8XX5 - chains B and H of the 9 polymer chains in the assembly; structure by electron microscopy, 2.40 A resolution.

[Chain B]
Protein: DNA-directed RNA polymerase subunit beta
From: African swine fever virus
Notes: EC 2.7.7.6
UniProtKB: A0A2X0RU95 (A0A2X0RU95_ASF); numbering as in UniProt (aligned over 8-1242)
Sequence (1235 residues; each row starts with the number of its first residue):
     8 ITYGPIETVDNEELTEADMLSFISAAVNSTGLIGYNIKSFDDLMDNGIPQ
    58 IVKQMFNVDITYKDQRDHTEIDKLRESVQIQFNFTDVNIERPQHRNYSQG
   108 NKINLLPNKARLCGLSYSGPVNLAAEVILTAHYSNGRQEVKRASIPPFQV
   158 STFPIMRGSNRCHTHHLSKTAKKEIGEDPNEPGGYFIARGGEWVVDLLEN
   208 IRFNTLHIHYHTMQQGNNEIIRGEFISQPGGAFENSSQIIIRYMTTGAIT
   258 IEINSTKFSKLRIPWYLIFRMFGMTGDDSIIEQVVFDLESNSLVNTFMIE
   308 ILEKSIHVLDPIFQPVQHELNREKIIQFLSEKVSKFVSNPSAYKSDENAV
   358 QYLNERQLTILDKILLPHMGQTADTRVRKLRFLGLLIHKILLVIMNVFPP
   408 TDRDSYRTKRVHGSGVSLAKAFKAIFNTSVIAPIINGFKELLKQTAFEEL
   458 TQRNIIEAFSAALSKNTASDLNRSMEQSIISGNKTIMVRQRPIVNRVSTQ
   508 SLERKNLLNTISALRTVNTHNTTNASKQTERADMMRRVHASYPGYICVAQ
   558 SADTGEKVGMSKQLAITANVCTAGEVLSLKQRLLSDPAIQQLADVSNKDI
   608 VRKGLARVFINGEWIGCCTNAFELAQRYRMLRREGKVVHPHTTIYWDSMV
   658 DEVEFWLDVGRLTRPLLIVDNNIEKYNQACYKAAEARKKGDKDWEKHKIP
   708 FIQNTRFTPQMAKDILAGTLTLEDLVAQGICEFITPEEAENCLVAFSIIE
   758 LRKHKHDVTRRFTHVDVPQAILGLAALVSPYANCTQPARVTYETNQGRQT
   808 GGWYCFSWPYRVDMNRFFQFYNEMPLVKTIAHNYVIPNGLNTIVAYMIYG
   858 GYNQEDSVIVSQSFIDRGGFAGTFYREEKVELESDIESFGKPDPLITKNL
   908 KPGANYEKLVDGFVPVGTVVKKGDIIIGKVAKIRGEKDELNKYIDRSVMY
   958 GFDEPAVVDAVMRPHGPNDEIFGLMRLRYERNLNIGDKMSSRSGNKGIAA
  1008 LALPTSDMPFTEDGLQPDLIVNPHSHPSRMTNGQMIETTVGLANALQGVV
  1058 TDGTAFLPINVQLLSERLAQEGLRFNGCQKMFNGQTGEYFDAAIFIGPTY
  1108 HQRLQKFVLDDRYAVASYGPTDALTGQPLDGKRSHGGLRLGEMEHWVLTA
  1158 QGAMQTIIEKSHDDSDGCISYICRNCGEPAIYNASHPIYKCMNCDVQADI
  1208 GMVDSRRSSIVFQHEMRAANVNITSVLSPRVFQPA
Not modelled in the structure: 220-224, 940-947
Metal / ion sites: Zn2+: C1180, C1183, C1198, C1201

[Chain H]
Protein: DNA-directed RNA polymerase RPB10 homolog
From: African swine fever virus
UniProtKB: A0A0C5BCR6 (A0A0C5BCR6_ASF); numbering as in UniProt (aligned over 1-80)
Sequence (80 residues; each row starts with the number of its first residue):
     1 MLIPVVCFTCGFPIGTYAAIFDKARTEYIKTKMGGTLPQNIPLDASLQIE
    51 LKDLITALGIPMRVCCRTHLITTLDYRKYY
Metal / ion sites: Zn2+: C7, C10, C65, C66

[Interface between chain B and chain H]
Contacting residue pairs - 86 pairs, chain B then chain H:
  A24(B) with A45(H), hydrophobic
  D25(B) with A45(H)
  L27(B) with L43(H)
  S31(B) with L43(H)
  K180(B) with Y80(H)
  N187(B) with Y79(H), hydrogen bond (side chain-backbone)
  L723(B) with T36(H); L37(H), hydrogen bond (backbone-backbone); N40(H); L43(H), hydrophobic; D44(H)
  A724(B) with G35(H); L37(H)
  G725(B) with L37(H)
  W810(B) with M1(H), hydrophobic; L74(H), hydrophobic; D75(H); Y76(H); Y79(H), hydrophobic
  C812(B) with Y76(H)
  F813(B) with Y76(H), hydrogen bond (backbone-side chain); Y79(H), hydrophobic; Y80(H)
  W815(B) with Y76(H), hydrogen bond
  Y817(B) with Y80(H)
  F825(B) with M1(H), hydrophobic; Y76(H), hydrophobic
  F827(B) with M1(H), hydrogen bond (backbone-backbone)
  Y828(B) with M1(H); L2(H); F8(H), hydrophobic
  N829(B) with T73(H); L74(H), hydrogen bond (backbone-backbone)
  E830(B) with T68(H); H69(H), salt bridge; T72(H), hydrogen bond; T73(H)
  M831(B) with T72(H), hydrogen bond (backbone-backbone); L74(H)
  L833(B) with T68(H); I71(H), hydrophobic; T72(H)
  K835(B) with P42(H), hydrogen bond (side chain-backbone)
  I837(B) with L43(H), hydrophobic
  N840(B) with Q39(H), hydrogen bond (side chain-backbone); P42(H); L43(H)
  I843(B) with Y79(H), hydrophobic
  P844(B) with L74(H), hydrophobic
  N848(B) with T68(H); H69(H); T72(H), hydrogen bond
  I850(B) with T9(H); V64(H), hydrophobic; C65(H), hydrophobic
  F871(B) with F8(H)
  R874(B) with V6(H); C7(H), hydrogen bond (side chain-backbone); F8(H), hydrogen bond (side chain-backbone); T9(H), hydrogen bond (side chain-backbone); C10(H); G11(H)
  G875(B) with F8(H)
  D1020(B) with R63(H)
  G1021(B) with R63(H)
  Q1023(B) with T9(H), hydrogen bond (side chain-backbone)
  D1025(B) with F8(H); T9(H), hydrogen bond
  L1049(B) with V64(H), hydrophobic
  A1052(B) with V64(H), hydrophobic; R67(H); T68(H)
  L1053(B) with K52(H), hydrogen bond (backbone-side chain); M62(H); V64(H), hydrophobic
  Q1054(B) with E50(H), hydrogen bond; L51(H); K52(H)
  G1055(B) with I49(H); E50(H); L51(H), hydrogen bond (backbone-backbone)
  V1056(B) with I49(H); E50(H); I71(H)
  E1078(B) with K52(H), salt bridge
  P1105(B) with V64(H)
Interface residues without a listed pair, chain B (52 interface residues in all): T22, P186, I722, L847, S870, G876, L1022, P1024, D1059
Interface residues without a listed pair, chain H (37 interface residues in all): P4
From the paper, about this interface:
  - interface residues, chain H: I29(H)

[In short]
The interface between chain B and chain H involves 52 residues on one side and 37 on the other, with 19
hydrogen bonds and 2 salt bridges. Polar pairs include E830(B)-H69(H), E1078(B)-K52(H) and N187(B)-Y79(H).
C1180(B), C1183(B), C1198(B) and C1201(B) coordinate Zn2+. The paper reports the interface residue I29(H).
Here chain B is DNA-directed RNA polymerase subunit beta and chain H is DNA-directed RNA polymerase RPB10
homolog, both from African swine fever virus. Entry 8XX5 (ASFV RNAP M1249L C-tail occupied complex1 (MCOC1))
was determined by electron microscopy together with 8Y0E, 8XX4, 8XXP, 8XXT and 8XY6 from the same study.
